PDB entry 8AJB | electron microscopy, 4.30 A resolution (low resolution: residue-level contacts below are approximate; hydrogen-bond / salt-bridge calls are withheld) | chains B and G of the 24 polymer chains in the assembly

== Chain B (and G) ==
Molecule: Crescentin
Organism: Caulobacter vibrioides
Notes: chain G of this document is another copy of the same molecule, construct and numbering; everything in this record applies to it too
Reference sequence: A0A8F8EC09 (A0A8F8EC09_CAUVI); the construct has insertions or renumbered stretches relative to UniProt, so the offset changes along the chain: 1-405 = UniProt 1-405; 409-460 = UniProt 406-457
Amino-acid sequence (460 residues; numbered 1 to 460; the number before each row is that of its first residue):
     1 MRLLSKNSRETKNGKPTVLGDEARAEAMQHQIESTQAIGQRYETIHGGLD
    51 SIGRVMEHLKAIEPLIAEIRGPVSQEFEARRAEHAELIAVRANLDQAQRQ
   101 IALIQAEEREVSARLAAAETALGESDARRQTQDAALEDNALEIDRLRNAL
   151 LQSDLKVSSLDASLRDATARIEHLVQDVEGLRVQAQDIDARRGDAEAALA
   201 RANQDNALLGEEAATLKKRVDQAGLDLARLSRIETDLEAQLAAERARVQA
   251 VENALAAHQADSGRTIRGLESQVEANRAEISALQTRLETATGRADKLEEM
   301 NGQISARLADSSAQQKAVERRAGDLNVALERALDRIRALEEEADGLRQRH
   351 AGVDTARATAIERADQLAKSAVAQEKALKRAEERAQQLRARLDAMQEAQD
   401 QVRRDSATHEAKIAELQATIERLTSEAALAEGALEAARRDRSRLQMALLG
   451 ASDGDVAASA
Not modelled in the structure: 1-39, 278-460 (chain G: 1-38, 194-460)
Sequence notes: insertion (406-408)

== Chain B / chain G interface ==
Residue-residue contacts - 30 pairs, chain B then chain G:
  Gln40(B) - Val73(G)
  Gln40(B) - Glu76(G)
  Arg41(B) - Val73(G)
  Arg41(B) - Phe77(G)
  Arg41(B) - Arg80(G)
  Thr44(B) - Arg70(G)
  Thr44(B) - Val73(G)
  Gly47(B) - Arg70(G)
  Gly48(B) - Arg70(G)
  Ser51(B) - Ile66(G)
  Ser51(B) - Arg70(G)
  Arg54(B) - Ile62(G)
  Arg54(B) - Ile66(G)
  His58(B) - Ile52(G)
  His58(B) - Val55(G)
  His58(B) - Met56(G)
  His58(B) - Leu59(G)
  Ala61(B) - Ile52(G)
  Ile62(B) - Ile52(G)
  Leu65(B) - Gly48(G)
  Leu65(B) - Ser51(G)
  Leu65(B) - Ile52(G)
  Glu68(B) - Ile45(G)
  Ile69(B) - Ile45(G)
  Ile69(B) - Leu49(G)
  Pro72(B) - Tyr42(G)
  Pro72(B) - Ile45(G)
  Glu76(B) - Gln40(G)
  Glu76(B) - Tyr42(G)
  Arg80(B) - Tyr42(G)
Also at the interface, not in a pair above, chain B (17 interface residues in all): Val55
Also at the interface, not in a pair above, chain G (20 interface residues in all): Arg41, His46, Glu63

== In short ==
The interface between chain B and chain G involves 17 residues on one side and 20 on the other.
Both chains are Crescentin (Caulobacter vibrioides). Entry 8AJB (Cryo-EM structure of crescentin filaments
(stutter mutant, C2 symmetry and large box)) was determined by electron microscopy (same publication as 8AFE,
8AFH, 8AFL, 8AFM, 8AHL, 8AIA and 8AIX).
